5ANC - chains K and N of the 11 polymer chains in the assembly; structure by electron microscopy, 4.20 A resolution (low resolution: residue-level contacts below are approximate; hydrogen-bond / salt-bridge calls are withheld).

# Chain K
Protein: Elongation factor tu GTP-binding domain-containing protein 1
Organism: Homo sapiens
Reference sequence: Q7Z2Z2 (ETUD1_HUMAN); residues 1-1120 here = UniProt positions 1-1120
Chain sequence (1120 residues; numbered 1 to 1120; the number before each row is that of its first residue):
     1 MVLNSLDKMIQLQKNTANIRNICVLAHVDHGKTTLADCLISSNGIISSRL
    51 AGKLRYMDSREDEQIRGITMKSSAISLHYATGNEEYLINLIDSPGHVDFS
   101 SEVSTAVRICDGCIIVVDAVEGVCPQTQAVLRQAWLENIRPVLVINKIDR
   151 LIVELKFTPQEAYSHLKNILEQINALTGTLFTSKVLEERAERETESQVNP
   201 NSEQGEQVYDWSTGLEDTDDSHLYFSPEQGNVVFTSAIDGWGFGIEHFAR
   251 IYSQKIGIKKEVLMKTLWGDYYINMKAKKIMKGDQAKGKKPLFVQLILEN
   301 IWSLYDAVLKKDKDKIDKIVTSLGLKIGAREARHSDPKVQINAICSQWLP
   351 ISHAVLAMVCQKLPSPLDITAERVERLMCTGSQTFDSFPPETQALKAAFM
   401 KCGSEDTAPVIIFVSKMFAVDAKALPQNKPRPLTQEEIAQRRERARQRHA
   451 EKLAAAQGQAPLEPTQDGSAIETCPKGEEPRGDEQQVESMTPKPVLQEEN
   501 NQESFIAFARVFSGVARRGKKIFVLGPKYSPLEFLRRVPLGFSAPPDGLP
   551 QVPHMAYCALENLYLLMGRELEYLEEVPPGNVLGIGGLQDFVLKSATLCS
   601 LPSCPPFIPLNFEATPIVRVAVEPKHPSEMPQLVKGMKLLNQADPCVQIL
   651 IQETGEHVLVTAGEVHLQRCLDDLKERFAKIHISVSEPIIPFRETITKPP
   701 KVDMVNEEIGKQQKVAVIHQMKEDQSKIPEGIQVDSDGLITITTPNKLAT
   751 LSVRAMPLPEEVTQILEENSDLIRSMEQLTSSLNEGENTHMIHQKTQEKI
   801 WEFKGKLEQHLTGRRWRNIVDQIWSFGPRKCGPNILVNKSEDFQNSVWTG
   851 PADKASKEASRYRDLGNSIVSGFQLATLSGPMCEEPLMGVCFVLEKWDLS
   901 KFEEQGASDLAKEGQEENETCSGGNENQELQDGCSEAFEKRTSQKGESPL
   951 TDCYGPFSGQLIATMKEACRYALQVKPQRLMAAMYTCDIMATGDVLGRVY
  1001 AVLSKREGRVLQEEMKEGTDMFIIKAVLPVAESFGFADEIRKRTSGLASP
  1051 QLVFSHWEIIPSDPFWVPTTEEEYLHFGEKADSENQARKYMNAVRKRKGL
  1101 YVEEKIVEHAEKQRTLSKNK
Curated features (UniProtKB/Swiss-Prot):
  - binding site (GTP): Ala26 to Thr33, Asp92 to His96, Asn146 to Asp149
  - modified residue: Lys528 (N6-acetyllysine)
  - natural variant: Met882 (M882K: In SDS2; uncertain significance), Arg1095 (R1095Q: In SDS2; uncertain significance)
  - mutagenesis: Thr33 (T33A: Loss of GTPase activity. Abolishes dissociation of EIF6 from 60S pre-ribosome subunits), His96 (H96A: Loss of GTPase activity. Abolishes dissociation of EIF6 from 60S pre-ribosome subunits)

# Chain N
Molecule: 26S ribosomal RNA
Organism: Dictyostelium discoideum
Sequence (3741 nucleotides; row label = number of the first residue in the row):
     1 UCCGCCUCACCUUUGUAAGAUUACCCGCUGAACUUAAGCAUAUCAGUAAG
    51 CGGAGGAAAAGAAACUAACUAGGAUUCCGUCAGUAACGGCGAGUGAAGAC
   101 GGAAUAGCCCAAGGUUCAAACCUGGAUCUCUUCGAGGUUAGGUGAUGUGA
   151 CCUAUGGACUGAUGGAGCCCGCUGUUGUGACUGCUAAUUCCGUUUGGAAU
   201 UUCGAGUCGUAGAAGGUGAUAACCCUGUUCGCAGUAUCACAACAGUUGGA
   251 CUUUGCCAUUAGCUCCACGAGUAGGAAUGUCUGAAAUUGCAUUCUGAAUG
   301 GGUGAUAAGAUUCAUCCAAGGCUAAAUAUAUGUUAGGAGAUCGAUAGCAU
   351 ACAAGUACCGUGAGGGAAAGGUGAAAAGAACUUUGAAAAAAGGUUUAAAA
   401 GUAUUUGACACCGUUUAUGUGGAAGCGUUUACUUGGACCCCGAUUAAUGA
   451 CGUCGGUUUAGCUCUAAUUCUUAGGUGGCCAAAGUAGAGUGUUACGUGCU
   501 GAUCAAAAGGUAACGGACAUUUGAUUCAUUGGUUAUCGACGAGGAAGGUA
   551 CUCUAAAUCGGCCAGUUACUAACGGGUGAGAUCUGAUGUUUAUAAAAUGG
   601 GGGAUGAGGCUUAUCGGCUUGCUGGUGGCUCGCUCUCAAUAAUGGAUAUU
   651 GGGUUUCAUCAAGAGUGCAAAAUGGUGGCAAUUCACUAUUAGUGGUUAUU
   701 AAUUUUGUUUGCGUGGCUUGGCCUUGUCUACAGGUUAUCUUCGGAUGGCU
   751 UGUAGCUUUGUUGAACGCGUGGGCUUAAUGUUGUGAUUCUAGUAGCGUUA
   801 CCAUAUCGUUAGAGUGGGUUCAAUAAAUGUCCCGUCUUGAAACACGGAUC
   851 AAGGAGGCCGUUUUGUGUGCGAGUGUAAGAGUAAUUAAAACUCUGACGCG
   901 UAUUGAAAGAAAGAAUACUCCAAAAGAUCGUAACUACGGUUACCUUCUGU
   951 AAGGAGUGCCCGAAUCAUGAGAACUCUGUUUCGAAAGGAUUUGCGGUUGA
  1001 GCACCUAGAAUGGGACCCGAAAGGUUGUGAACUAUGCCUGAGGAAGGCGA
  1051 AGUCAGGGGAAACUCUGAUGGAGGCUUGUCGCAAUGCUGACGUGCAAAUC
  1101 GCUUGUCUAACUUGGGUAUAGGGGCGAAAGACUAAUCGAACAACCUAGUA
  1151 GCUGGUUCCUUCCGAAGUUUCCCUCAGGAUAGCUGGAGCAGUAUUCUAGU
  1201 UCCAUCUUGUAAAGACAAUGAUUAGCAGUUUCGGGGGCGUAAUGCUCUCA
  1251 GCUGAUUCUCAAACUCUGAACGGGUGGGUAUCAUUUUAAUUCACUUAAUU
  1301 GGAUUUUAAAAUUAAAUUGCACAUGUGCAAUGAAAAAUAGGAGCUCUUAG
  1351 UGGGCCAUUUUUGGUAAGCAGAACUGGCGAUGUGGGUUGAACCAAAUAUU
  1401 GGGAUAAGACGUCUAACAUUCACUAAUAGAUACCACAAAAGGUGUUAGUU
  1451 CAUUAAGACAGCAGGACGGUGGCCAUGGAAGUCGGUAUCCGCUAAGGAGU
  1501 GUGUAACAACUCACCUGCCAAAUGGACUAGCCCUGAAAAUGGAUGACGCU
  1551 AGCAGUGGAUGGUCGAUGCCCAAUCGUUAAAAGAAGUGAUAAUACUUUUA
  1601 ACGUGUAGGAAGGCGUGAAGGUAACGUAGAAGCUUGAAUGUGAAUUCGAG
  1651 UGGAGUUGUCUUUAGUGCAGAUCUUGAUGGUAGUAGCAAAUAUUCAAAAG
  1701 AAUUUACUUUGAAGGCCGAAGUGGGGAAGGGUUCCAUAACAAUGGAAUUC
  1751 ACUUAUGGGUGAGUCGAUCCUAAGGUUUGGGUUAACUCUCUCUAAUAAGG
  1801 UUACUAGGUCAUUGGAUCGAAAGUGAAGGUGGCUUUAACACUAGUGACUU
  1851 UAUAGGCCGAAAGGGAAGCGGGUUAAAAUUCCUGCACCAUCGAAUGGGAU
  1901 AUUAGGGUAACCGAUCGUAAUCCGGGACAUCAAUUGGCGGUCGAGGAAGA
  1951 GUUAUCUUUUCUUGUUAACAUUGUCUUGGGGUCCUCCGAAUCAGGUCAAC
  2001 UGGAGACGAGGAUUCAUCGCACAAUGGAAGAGCACAGUCCUUUGGAUUGG
  2051 GUCUCGCAUCCGCUAAAUGGUCCUUGAAAACCGGAUUAUGGUAUUUAAUC
  2101 CUAUUUGGUGUUCGUACCAAUAACCACAUCAGGUCUCCAAGGUGAAUAGC
  2151 CUCUGGUCAAAUGUAUUAAUGUAGAUAAGGGAAGUCGGCAAAACCGAUCU
  2201 GUAACUUCGGGAUAAGGAUUGGCUCUAAAGGCUGGUGGAGUGGACAUAUU
  2251 GGAGUUUGCUAUUUGUUUUUUACUUUUAGGAUGGGCAACUGUUUUGAAGG
  2301 UUUAAGAUGGGUGGUAAUUCUUUCCAAUGUGAGGGCUUGCUCGUUCUGCU
  2351 UUACGAUUAACAGCUAAUUUAGAACUGUGACGAUCACCGGGAAUCCAACU
  2401 GUUUAAUUAAAACAAAGCAUUGCGAUAAGCUUAAAAGCUUUUGACGCAAU
  2451 GUGAUUUCUGCCCAGUGCUCUGAAUGUCAAAGUGAAGAGAUUCAACCUAG
  2501 CACGGGUAAACGGCGGGAGUAACUAUGACUCUCUUAAGGUAGCCAAAUGC
  2551 CUCGUCAUCUAAUUAGUGACGCGCAUGAAUGGAUCAAUGAGAUUCCCACU
  2601 GUCCCUAACUACUAUACAGCGAAACCACUGCAAGGGGAACGGGCCUUGCA
  2651 AAAACAGCGGGGAAAGAAGACCCUGUUGAGCUUGACUCUAGUCUGAUAUU
  2701 GCAUAGUGACCUAAAAGGUGUAGAAUAGGUGGGAGGGGCAACCCGACGGU
  2751 GAAAUACCACCCCUUUUGGCGUUACUUUGCUAACUUGGAAUAACAGUACC
  2801 UCAUAAUUCAUUUUAUGAUGGUUUUGGUGAAUAAGCGGAUCAACCACGGG
  2851 UGAAAUCUGUGCAAAUUGGGCAACUGAUUUGUAUAGCAAAGUAGUCCCUC
  2901 UGGUCCCGUAUUAUGUCGACCAAGAACAGUUUCAGGUGGGGAGUUUGGCU
  2951 GGGGCGGCACAUUUGUUAAAAGAUAACGCAAGUGUCCAAAGGCAGGCUCA
  3001 GUGAGAACAGAAAUCUCACGUAGAGUAAAAGGGCAAAAGCCUGCUUGAUU
  3051 CUGAUUUUCAGUACUAAUCGGAACUGGGAAACCAGGGCCUAUCGAUCCUU
  3101 UAUGUGCUUAAAUCUUAACCCUAGAGGUGUCAGAAAAGUUACCACAGGGA
  3151 UAACUGGCUUGUGGCAGCCAAGCGCUCAUAGCGACGCUGCUUUUUGAUCC
  3201 UUCGAUGUCGGCUCUUCUUAUCAUUGUGAAGCAGAAUUCACAAAGUGUUG
  3251 GAUUGUUCACCCACUAACAAGGAACGUGAGCUGGGUUUAGACCGUCGUGA
  3301 GACAGGUUAGUUUUACCCUACUGUUGUCAAUUGUUUGCGUAAUAGUAGCA
  3351 UGAUUUAGUACGAGAGGAACUGUCAUGCCGGAUCACUGGUCUGUAGGUUU
  3401 AUUUGACAAAAUAGUGACCUGCCGCUACCAUCCGUUGGAUAAUGGCUGAA
  3451 CGCCUCUAAGUCAGAAUCCAUUCUAGAAACGCAAACCAAAUGCUUUAGAG
  3501 UGUGAAUGUUGUAGGUAACAUUAGGUUGUUGGUGGGGGACCACUUUCAAC
  3551 UUUAAACCAUAUGAUUAAUCGCUGUUACACUGCAGUUUCCUUCCGGUUAU
  3601 UGUGGUGGGUGGCUAAAUUCUAAUUUAUAUCCUCGUUCCGCUCAACUCUU
  3651 CGAUUGUAGACGACUAUCAAAUGAACUAGGUGCUGUAAGCUUCCGAGUAG
  3701 CGUUCAGUUACGAGGGGUUGAGGCUUUUCCAUUAGUUCUUU
Disordered / not traced: 1-1220, 1271-1355, 1603-2391, 2701-2924, 3481-3741
Sequence notes: conflict C3119 (G in FR733594.)

# Interface between chain K and chain N
Contacting residue pairs (41):
  Arg60(K) - G3367(N)
  Glu61(K) - U3359(N)
  Asp62(K) - G3358(N)
  Asp62(K) - U3359(N)
  Asp62(K) - G3366(N)
  Asp62(K) - G3367(N)
  Ile65(K) - A3360(N)
  Ile65(K) - G3362(N)
  Arg66(K) - G3362(N)
  Arg66(K) - A3363(N)
  Arg66(K) - G3364(N)
  Gly67(K) - G3364(N)
  Gly67(K) - A3365(N)
  Ile68(K) - G3364(N)
  Ile68(K) - A3365(N)
  Thr69(K) - A3365(N)
  Glu121(K) - A3363(N)
  Glu154(K) - U3359(N)
  Gly993(K) - A1505(N)
  Asp994(K) - A1505(N)
  Leu996(K) - G1477(N)
  Gly997(K) - A1505(N)
  Tyr1000(K) - U1476(N)
  Tyr1000(K) - G1478(N)
  Tyr1000(K) - A1479(N)
  Lys1005(K) - C3175(N)
  Arg1009(K) - U1476(N)
  Val1010(K) - G1477(N)
  Leu1011(K) - G1477(N)
  Gln1012(K) - G1477(N)
  Glu1013(K) - G1477(N)
  Met1015(K) - G1477(N)
  Arg1041(K) - A3363(N)
  Lys1042(K) - A3363(N)
  Lys1112(K) - A2522(N)
  Gln1113(K) - A2522(N)
  Gln1113(K) - C2523(N)
  Gln1113(K) - U2524(N)
  Arg1114(K) - A2521(N)
  Arg1114(K) - A2522(N)
  Arg1114(K) - C2523(N)
Also at the interface, not in a pair above, chain K (31 interface residues in all): Gln126, Arg998, Ile1024, Thr1044
Also at the interface, not in a pair above, chain N (21 interface residues in all): U2520, C3361

# In short
31 residues of chain K face 21 of chain N across their interface. UniProt lists 17 GTP-binding residues and 2
mutagenesis sites on chain K.
Here chain K is Elongation factor tu GTP-binding domain-containing protein 1 (Homo sapiens) and chain N is 26S
ribosomal RNA (Dictyostelium discoideum). Entry 5ANC (Mechanism of eIF6 release from the nascent 60S ribosomal
subunit) was determined by electron microscopy, deposited together with 6QKL, 5AN9 and 5ANB.
